Entry 5ZIM (X-ray diffraction, 1.25 A resolution); this record covers chain A.

== Chain A ==
Protein: Bacteriorhodopsin
Source organism: Halobacterium salinarum
Reference sequence: P02945 (BACR_HALSA); residues 5-232 here correspond to UniProt positions 18-245 (UniProt number = residue number + 13)
Amino-acid sequence (228 residues; each row starts with the number of its first residue):
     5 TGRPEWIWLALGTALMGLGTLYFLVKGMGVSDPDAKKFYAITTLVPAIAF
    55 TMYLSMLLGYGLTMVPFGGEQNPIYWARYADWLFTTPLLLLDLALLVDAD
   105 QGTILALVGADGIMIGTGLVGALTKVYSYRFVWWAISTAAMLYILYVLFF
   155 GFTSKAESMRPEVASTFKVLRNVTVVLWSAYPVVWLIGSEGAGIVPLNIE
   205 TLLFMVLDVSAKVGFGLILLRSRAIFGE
Covalently attached groups: retinal (RET) linked to Lys216
Ligand contacts:
  - 2,3-di-phytanyl-glycerol (L2P), molecule 1: Thr5, Trp10, Ala14, Thr17, Ala18, Gly21, Leu22, Leu25, Phe54, Leu58, Leu61, Leu62, Tyr133, Val136, Ala139, Ile140, Ala143
  - 2,3-di-phytanyl-glycerol (L2P), molecule 2: Met20, Gly21, Thr24, Leu25, Leu28, Met32, Tyr43, Ala44, Thr47, Leu48, Ala51, Phe54, Ala110, Ala114, Ile117, Ile140, Ala144, Tyr147, Tyr150
  - 2,3-di-phytanyl-glycerol (L2P), molecule 3: Leu48, Ile52, Thr55, Met56, Tyr64, Trp80, Tyr83, Ala84, Leu87, Phe88, Leu92, Leu109, Gly113, Gly116, Ile117, Ile119, Gly120, Thr121, Leu123, Val124, Leu127
  - 2,3-di-phytanyl-glycerol (L2P), molecule 4: Met145, Phe153, Lys172, Asn176, Val180, Ser183, Pro186, Val187
  - retinal (RET): Tyr83, Trp86, Thr89, Thr90, Leu93, Met118, Gly122, Trp138, Ser141, Thr142, Met145, Trp182, Tyr185, Pro186, Trp189, Asp212, Ala215

== Overview ==
Chain A binds 4 copies of 2,3-di-phytanyl-glycerol. Retinal is covalently linked to Lys216.
Chain A is Bacteriorhodopsin (Halobacterium salinarum); the structure, Crystal structure of bacteriorhodopsin
at 1.25 A resolution, was determined by X-ray diffraction, deposited together with 5ZIL and 5ZIN.
